2F41 - chains A and B; structure by X-ray diffraction, 2.50 A resolution.

== Chain A (and B) ==
Name: Transcription factor fapR
Source organism: Bacillus subtilis
Notes: fragment: C-teminal domain (residues 68-188); chain B of this document is another copy of the same molecule, construct and numbering; everything in this record applies to it too
UniProt: O34835 (FAPR_BACSU); numbering as in UniProt (aligned over 68-188)
Chain sequence (121 residues; numbered 68 to 188; the number before each row is that of its first residue):
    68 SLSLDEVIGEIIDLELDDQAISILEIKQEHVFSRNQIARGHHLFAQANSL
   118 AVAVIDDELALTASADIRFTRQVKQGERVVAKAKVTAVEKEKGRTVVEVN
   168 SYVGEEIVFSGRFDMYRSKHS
Unresolved in the structure: 68-72, 123-125, 184-188 (chain B: 68-72, 123-125, 185-188)

== Interface between chain A and chain B ==
Contacting residue pairs (28):
  Glu73(A) - Arg106(B)  hydrogen bond (backbone-side chain)
  Ile75(A) - His108(B)
  Arg106(A) - Glu73(B)
  His108(A) - Ile75(B)
  His108(A) - Phe111(B)
  His108(A) - Ala112(B)
  His108(A) - Asn115(B)
  Phe111(A) - Phe111(B)  hydrophobic
  Phe111(A) - Ile134(B)  hydrophobic
  Ala112(A) - His108(B)
  Asn115(A) - His108(B)
  Thr129(A) - Phe136(B)
  Ala130(A) - Arg135(B)
  Ala130(A) - Phe136(B)  hydrogen bond (backbone-backbone)
  Ser131(A) - Ile134(B)
  Ser131(A) - Arg135(B)
  Ala132(A) - Ala132(B)
  Ala132(A) - Asp133(B)
  Ala132(A) - Ile134(B)  hydrogen bond (backbone-backbone)
  Asp133(A) - Ala132(B)
  Asp133(A) - Asp133(B)
  Ile134(A) - Phe111(B)  hydrophobic
  Ile134(A) - Ser131(B)
  Ile134(A) - Ala132(B)  hydrogen bond (backbone-backbone)
  Arg135(A) - Ala130(B)
  Arg135(A) - Ser131(B)
  Phe136(A) - Thr129(B)
  Phe136(A) - Ala130(B)  hydrogen bond (backbone-backbone)
Interface residues without a listed pair, chain A (16 interface residues in all): Gly107
Interface residues without a listed pair, chain B (16 interface residues in all): Gly107

== Summary ==
Chain A and chain B each contribute 16 residues to their interface; the contacts include 5 hydrogen bonds.
Polar contacts include Glu73(A)-Arg106(B), Ala130(A)-Phe136(B) and Ala132(A)-Ile134(B).
Both chains are Transcription factor fapR (Bacillus subtilis). Entry 2F41 (Crystal structure of FapR- a global
regulator of fatty acid biosynthesis in B. subtilis) was determined by X-ray diffraction (same publication as
2F3X).
